PDB entry 4GWQ | X-ray diffraction, 4.50 A resolution (low resolution: residue-level contacts below are approximate; hydrogen-bond / salt-bridge calls are withheld) | chains B and C of the 8 polymer chains in the assembly

[Chain B]
Protein: Mediator of RNA polymerase II transcription subunit 17
Source organism: Saccharomyces cerevisiae S288c
UniProtKB: P32569 (MED17_YEAST); residue numbers follow UniProt; this construct covers 1-687
Chain sequence (687 residues; numbered 1 to 687; the number before each row is that of its first residue):
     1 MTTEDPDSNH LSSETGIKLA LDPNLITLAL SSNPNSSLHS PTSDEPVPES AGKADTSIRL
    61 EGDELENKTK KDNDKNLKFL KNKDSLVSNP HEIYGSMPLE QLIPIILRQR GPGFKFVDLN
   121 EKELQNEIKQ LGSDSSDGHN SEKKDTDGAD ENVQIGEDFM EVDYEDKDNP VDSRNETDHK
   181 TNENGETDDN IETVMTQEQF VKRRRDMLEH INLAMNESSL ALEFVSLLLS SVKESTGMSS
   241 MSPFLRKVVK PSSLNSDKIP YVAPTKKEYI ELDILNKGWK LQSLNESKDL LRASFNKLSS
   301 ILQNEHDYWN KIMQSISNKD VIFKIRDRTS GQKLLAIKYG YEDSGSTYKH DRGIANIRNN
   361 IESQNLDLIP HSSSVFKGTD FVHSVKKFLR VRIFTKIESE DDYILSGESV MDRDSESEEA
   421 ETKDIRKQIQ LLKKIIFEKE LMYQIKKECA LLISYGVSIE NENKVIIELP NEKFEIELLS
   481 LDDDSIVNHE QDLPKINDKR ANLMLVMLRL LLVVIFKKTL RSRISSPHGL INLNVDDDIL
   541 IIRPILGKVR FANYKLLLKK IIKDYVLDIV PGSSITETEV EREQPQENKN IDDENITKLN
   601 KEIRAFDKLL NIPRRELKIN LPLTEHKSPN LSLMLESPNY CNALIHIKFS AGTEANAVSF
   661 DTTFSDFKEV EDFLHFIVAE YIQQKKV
Unresolved in the structure: 1-181, 372-377, 662-669
UniProt features mapped onto this chain:
  - mutagenesis: Gly353 (G353C: In SRB4-1; suppresses the phenotypic defects of an RNA polymerase II CTD truncation)

[Chain C]
Protein: Mediator of RNA polymerase II transcription subunit 8
Source organism: Saccharomyces cerevisiae
UniProtKB: P38304 (MED8_YEAST); residue numbers follow UniProt; this construct covers 1-223
Chain sequence (407 residues; numbered 1 to 407; the number before each row is that of its first residue):
     1 MSQSTASLVP EGNQGSLQED VSFDFNGVPG QALDAVRMRL AQLTHSLRRI RDEMSKAELP
    61 QWYTLQSQLN VTLSQLVSVT STLQHFQETL DSTVVYPLPK FPTTSHESLV TTLLRKKNIP
   121 EVDEWMKYVR ETSGVTTALL KDEEIEKLLQ QDREITNWAR TTFRNEYGKH DFKNEESLSE
   181 EHASLLVRDS KPSKPFNVDD VLKFTFTGEK PIITGSTSTS SSNSMEKRRW KKNFIAVSAA
   241 NRFKKISSSG ALDYDIPTTA SENLYFQGEL KTAALAQHDE AVDNKFNKEQ QNAFYEILHL
   301 PNLNEEQRNA FIQSLKDDPS QSANLLAEAK KLNDAQAPKV DNKFNKEQQN AFYEILHLPN
   361 LNEEQRNAFI QSLKDDPSQS ANLLAEAKKL NGAQAPKVDA NSAGKST
Unresolved in the structure: 1-22, 174-181, 215-407
Sequence notes: expression tag (224-407)

[Interface between chain B and chain C]
Contacting residue pairs - 26 pairs, chain B then chain C:
  Asn190(B) with Tyr63(C)
  Met215(B) with Arg51(C)
  Ser218(B) with Thr44(C)
  Ala221(B) with Leu40(C)
  Val249(B) with Phe101(C)
  Pro251(B) with Leu98(C); Lys100(C)
  Ser252(B) with Leu98(C); Pro99(C)
  Ser253(B) with Val28(C); Tyr96(C); Pro97(C)
  Leu254(B) with Val28(C); Pro29(C); Val94(C); Tyr96(C)
  Asn255(B) with Thr93(C); Val94(C)
  Ser256(B) with Thr93(C)
  Asp257(B) with Thr93(C)
  Lys258(B) with Thr93(C)
  Tyr261(B) with Thr89(C)
  Trp279(B) with Val129(C); Arg130(C); Ser133(C)
  Lys280(B) with Val129(C)
Also at the interface, not in a pair above, chain B (17 interface residues in all): Val225
Also at the interface, not in a pair above, chain C (21 interface residues in all): Arg37, Leu43, Leu47

[In short]
17 residues of chain B face 21 of chain C across their interface. Curated annotation (UniProt) lists one
mutagenesis site on chain B.
Here chain B is Mediator of RNA polymerase II transcription subunit 17 (Saccharomyces cerevisiae S288c) and
chain C is Mediator of RNA polymerase II transcription subunit 8 (Saccharomyces cerevisiae). Entry 4GWQ
(Structure of the Mediator Head Module from S. cerevisiae in complex with the carboxy-terminal domain (CTD)
...) was determined by X-ray diffraction, deposited together with 4GWP.
